8X2Z - chains A and J of the 14 polymer chains in the assembly; structure by electron microscopy, 3.90 A resolution.

== Chain A ==
Molecule: Histone H3
From: Saccharomyces cerevisiae
UniProt: A0A6A5Q536 (A0A6A5Q536_YEASX); residues 0-135 here correspond to UniProt positions 1-136 (UniProt number = residue number + 1)
Amino-acid sequence (136 residues; numbered 0 to 135; the number before each row is that of its first residue; numbering starts at 0):
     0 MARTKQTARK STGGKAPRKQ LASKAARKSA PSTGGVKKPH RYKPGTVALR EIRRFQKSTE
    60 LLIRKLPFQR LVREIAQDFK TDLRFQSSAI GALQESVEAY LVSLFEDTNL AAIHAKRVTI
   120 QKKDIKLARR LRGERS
Not modelled in the structure: 0-37, 135

== Chain J ==
Molecule: 146-nt DNA strand
From: Saccharomyces cerevisiae
Sequence (146 nucleotides; row label = number of the first residue in the row):
   147 ATCAATATCC ACCTGCAGAT TCTACCAAAA GTGTATTTGG AAACTGCTCC ATCAAAAGGC
   207 ATGTTCAGCG GAATTCCGCT GAACATGCCT TTTGATGGAG CAGTTTCCAA ATACACTTTT
   267 GGTAGAATCT GCAGGTGGAT ATTGAT

== Chain A / chain J interface ==
Pairs across the interface (17):
  Pro38(A) - DA231(J)  phosphate contact
  His39(A) - DC230(J)  phosphate contact
  Arg40(A) - DA229(J)  hydrogen bond to the base
  Arg40(A) - DC230(J)  hydrogen bond to the sugar
  Tyr41(A) - DT152(J)  hydrogen bond to the phosphate
  Tyr41(A) - DC230(J)  hydrogen bond to the phosphate
  Gly44(A) - DA229(J)  hydrogen bond to the phosphate
  Val46(A) - DA229(J)  phosphate contact
  Ala47(A) - DA229(J)  hydrogen bond to the phosphate
  Arg49(A) - DA153(J)  salt bridge to the phosphate
  Arg49(A) - DT154(J)  salt bridge to the phosphate
  Arg63(A) - DT238(J)  phosphate contact
  Leu65(A) - DT237(J)  phosphate contact
  Leu65(A) - DT238(J)  phosphate contact
  Pro66(A) - DT237(J)  phosphate contact
  Arg69(A) - DT237(J)  salt bridge to the phosphate
  Arg83(A) - DG246(J)  salt bridge to the phosphate
Interface residues without a listed pair, chain A (17 interface residues in all): Pro43, Thr45, Glu50, Lys64
Interface residues without a listed pair, chain J (10 interface residues in all): DA228

== Summary ==
Chain A and chain J form an interface of 17 and 10 residues respectively, with 6 hydrogen bonds and 4 salt
bridges. Polar contacts include Arg40(A)-DA229(J), Arg40(A)-DC230(J) and Tyr41(A)-DT152(J).
Chain A is Histone H3 and chain J is a 146-nt DNA strand, both from Saccharomyces cerevisiae; the structure,
The class2 of piccolo NuA4 bound to the H2A.Z nucleosome complex at harboring state, was determined by
electron microscopy together with 8X2X, 8X2Y, 8X30, 8X31 and 8X32 from the same study.
